Entry 6R91 (electron microscopy, 4.10 A resolution (low resolution: residue-level contacts below are approximate; hydrogen-bond / salt-bridge calls are withheld)); this record covers chains A and J of the 12 polymer chains in the assembly.

Chain A:
Protein: Histone H3.1
From: Homo sapiens
Reference sequence: P68431 (H31_HUMAN); numbering as in UniProt (aligned over 1-136)
Amino-acid sequence (139 residues; row label = number of the first residue in the row; numbers below 1 keep their minus sign (Gly-2 is residue -2)):
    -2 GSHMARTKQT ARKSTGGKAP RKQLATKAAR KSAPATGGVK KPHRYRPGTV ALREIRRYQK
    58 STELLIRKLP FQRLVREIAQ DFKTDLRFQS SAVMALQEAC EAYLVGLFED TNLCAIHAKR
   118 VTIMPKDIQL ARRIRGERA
Not modelled in the structure: -2 to 35
Differences from the reference sequence: expression tag (-2 to 0)
Swiss-Prot annotation at these positions:
  - modified residue: Arg3 (Asymmetric dimethylarginine), Thr4 (Phosphothreonine), Lys5 (Allysine), Gln6 (5-glutamyl dopamine), Thr7 (Phosphothreonine), Arg9 (Citrulline), Lys10 (N6,N6,N6-trimethyllysine), Ser11 (ADP-ribosylserine), Thr12 (Phosphothreonine), Lys15 (N6-(2-hydroxyisobutyryl)lysine), Arg18 (Asymmetric dimethylarginine), Lys19 (N6-(2-hydroxyisobutyryl)lysine), Lys24 (N6-(2-hydroxyisobutyryl)lysine), Arg27 (Citrulline), Lys28 (N6,N6,N6-trimethyllysine), Ser29 (ADP-ribosylserine), Lys37 (N6,N6,N6-trimethyllysine), Lys38 (N6-methyllysine), Tyr42 (Phosphotyrosine), Lys57 (N6,N6,N6-trimethyllysine) and 8 more in UniProt
  - lipidation: Lys19 (N6-decanoyllysine)
  - natural variant: Lys28 (K28M: In GLM), Lys37 (K37I: Found in pediatric undifferentiated soft tissue sarcoma samples; uncertain significance; K37M: Found in pediatric undifferentiated soft tissue sarcoma samples; uncertain significance)

Chain J:
Molecule: Human alpha-satellite DNA (145-MER) with abasic sites at positions 97-98
Sequence (145 nucleotides; numbered 1 to 145; the number before each row is that of its first residue):
     1 ATCAATATCC ACCTGCAGAT TCTACCAAAA GTGTATTTGG AAACTGCTCC ATCAAAAGGC
    61 ATGTTCAGCT GAACCAGCTG AACATGCCTT TTGATGXXGC AGTTTCCAAA TACACTTTTG
   121 GTAGAATCTG CAGGTGGATA TTGAT
Modified / non-standard residues: 3DR (1',2'-dideoxyribofuranose-5'-phosphate) at position 97; 3DR (1',2'-dideoxyribofuranose-5'-phosphate) at position 98

Chain A / chain J interface:
Contacting residue pairs - 23 pairs, chain A then chain J:
  Pro39(A) - DC87(J)
  His40(A) - DC9(J)
  Arg41(A) - DT85(J)
  Arg41(A) - DG86(J)
  Tyr42(A) - DC9(J)
  Tyr42(A) - DC10(J)
  Pro44(A) - DT85(J)
  Gly45(A) - DA84(J)
  Gly45(A) - DT85(J)
  Thr46(A) - DT85(J)
  Val47(A) - DT85(J)
  Val47(A) - DG86(J)
  Ala48(A) - DT85(J)
  Arg50(A) - DC10(J)
  Arg50(A) - DA11(J)
  Lys57(A) - DC12(J)
  Lys65(A) - DA94(J)
  Leu66(A) - DG93(J)
  Leu66(A) - DA94(J)
  Arg70(A) - DG93(J)
  Arg84(A) - DG102(J)
  Arg84(A) - DT103(J)
  Lys116(A) - DC75(J)
Also at the interface, not in a pair above, chain A (18 interface residues in all): Arg64, Pro67
Also at the interface, not in a pair above, chain J (14 interface residues in all): DC74

Overview:
18 residues of chain A face 14 of chain J across their interface.
Chain A is Histone H3.1 (Homo sapiens) and chain J is Human alpha-satellite DNA (145-MER) with abasic sites at
positions 97-98; the structure, Cryo-EM structure of NCP_THF2(-3)-UV-DDB, was determined by electron
microscopy (same publication as 6R8Y, 6R8Z, 6R90, 6R92, 6R93 and 6R94).
